PDB entry 6KR1 | X-ray diffraction, 2.00 A resolution | chains F and L of the 3 polymer chains in the assembly

== Chain F (and L) ==
Molecule: ATP-dependent protease subunit HslV
Organism: Staphylococcus aureus (strain Mu50 / ATCC 700699)
Notes: EC 3.4.25.2; chain L of this document is another copy of the same molecule, construct and numbering; everything in this record applies to it too
UniProtKB: P65796 (HSLV_STAAM); residue numbers follow UniProt; this construct covers 1-181
Amino-acid sequence (191 residues; numbered -9 to 181; the number before each row is that of its first residue; numbers below 1 keep their minus sign (Met-9 is residue -9)):
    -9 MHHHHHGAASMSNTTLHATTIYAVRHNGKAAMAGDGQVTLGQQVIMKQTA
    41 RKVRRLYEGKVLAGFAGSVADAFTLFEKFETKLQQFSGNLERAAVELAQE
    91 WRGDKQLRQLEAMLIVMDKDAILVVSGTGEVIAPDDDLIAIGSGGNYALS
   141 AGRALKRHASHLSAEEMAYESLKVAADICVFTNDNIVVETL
Unresolved in the structure: -9 to 8, 170-173 (chain L: -9 to 8)
Differences from the reference sequence: expression tag (-9 to 0)
From the paper describing this entry:
  - self-association interface (contacts with another copy of this molecule); pairs are residue here / residue on that copy: Thr118-Leu6
  - mutagenesis - S2A, H7A: decreased catalytic activity
  - mutagenesis - T4A/T5A: unchanged catalytic activity
  - catalytic residues: Thr9
  - mutagenesis - T9A: abolished catalytic activity
  - catalytic residues: Asp25, Lys42, Ser133 (by similarity / conservation)

== How chain F and chain L interact ==
Pairs across the interface (34):
  Asn136(F) - Tyr137(L)
  Tyr137(F) - Asn136(L)  hydrogen bond
  Tyr137(F) - Tyr137(L)  hydrophobic
  Tyr137(F) - Ser140(L)
  Ser140(F) - Tyr137(L)
  Ser140(F) - Ser140(L)
  Ser140(F) - Ala141(L)
  Ser140(F) - Val164(L)
  Ser140(F) - Ile168(L)
  Ala141(F) - Ser140(L)
  Ala141(F) - Ala144(L)
  Arg143(F) - Ile168(L)
  Ala144(F) - Ala141(L)  hydrophobic
  Ala144(F) - Leu145(L)  hydrophobic
  Leu145(F) - Ala144(L)
  Leu145(F) - His148(L)
  Arg147(F) - Glu160(L)  salt bridge
  Arg147(F) - Lys163(L)
  His148(F) - Leu145(L)
  His148(F) - Leu152(L)
  His148(F) - Glu160(L)  salt bridge
  Ala149(F) - His148(L)
  His151(F) - His148(L)
  Leu152(F) - His148(L)
  Glu160(F) - Arg147(L)
  Glu160(F) - His148(L)  salt bridge
  Lys163(F) - Arg147(L)
  Val164(F) - Ser140(L)
  Val164(F) - Arg143(L)
  Asp167(F) - Arg147(L)  salt bridge
  Ile168(F) - Asn136(L)
  Ile168(F) - Leu139(L)
  Ile168(F) - Ser140(L)
  Ile168(F) - Arg143(L)
Interface residues without a listed pair, chain F (18 interface residues in all): Leu139
Interface residues without a listed pair, chain L (17 interface residues in all): Ala149, His151

== Summary ==
18 residues of chain F and 17 residues of chain L are in contact; the contacts include 1 hydrogen bond and 4
salt bridges. Among the polar pairs are Arg147(F)-Glu160(L), His148(F)-Glu160(L) and Asp167(F)-Arg147(L). The
paper reports catalytic residues Thr9(F), Asp25(F) and Lys42(F) among others; S2A and H7A of chain F reduce
catalytic activity; 4 substitutions were tested in all.
Chain F and chain L are both ATP-dependent protease subunit HslV (Staphylococcus aureus (strain Mu50 / ATCC
700699)); the structure, ATP dependent protease HslV from Staphylococcus aureus, was determined by X-ray
diffraction (same publication as 6KUI and 6KWW).
